PDB entry 7N5C | X-ray diffraction, 1.87 A resolution | chains C and D of the 5 polymer chains in the assembly

[Chain C]
Name: peptide from Polymerase acidic protein
UniProt: O89752 (PA_I97A1); residues 1-10 here correspond to UniProt positions 224-233 (UniProt number = residue number + 223)
Amino-acid sequence (10 residues; each row starts with the number of its first residue):
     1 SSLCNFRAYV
Differences from the reference sequence: engineered mutation Cys4 (Glu227 in O89752)

[Chain D]
Name: Fusion protein of T cell receptor alpha variable 21-DV12 with T-cell receptor, sp3.4 alpha chain
Source organism: Mus musculus
Notes: engineered mutation(s): S110C
UniProt: chimeric construct of A0A075B6C4, K7N5N2: residues 1-106 from A0A075B6C4 (A0A075B6C4_MOUSE) positions 18-107 (offset varies); residues 128-220 from K7N5N2 positions 115-207 (UniProt number = residue number - 13)
Amino-acid sequence (204 residues; numbered 1 to 220; 16 numbers in that range are skipped by the numbering (no residue carries them; nothing is unmodelled there); the number before each row is that of its first residue):
     1 DAKTTQ
     8 PDSMESTEGETVHLPCSHATISG
    36 NEYIYWYRQVPLQGPEYVTHGLQ
    64 QNTTN
    74 SMAFLAIASDRKSSTLILPHVSLRDAAVYHCILSGGCNYKLTFGKGTLLT
   124 VTPNIQNPDPAVYQLRDSKSSDKSVCLFTDFDSQTNVSQSKDSDVYITDK
   174 CVLDMRSMDFKSNSAVAWSNKSDFACANAFNNSIIPEDTFFPSPESS
Unresolved in the structure: 1, 143-147, 217-220
Differences from the reference sequence: linker (107-127)
Cystine bridges: Cys23-Cys104, Cys149-Cys199

[Interface between chain C and chain D]
Inter-chain disulfides: Cys4(C)-Cys110(D)
Pairs across the interface - 14 pairs, chain C then chain D:
  Cys4(C) with Asn36(D); Cys110(D), disulfide
  Asn5(C) with Cys110(D)
  Phe6(C) with Tyr38(D); Gly109(D)
  Arg7(C) with Tyr40(D), hydrogen bond; Ser107(D), hydrogen bond; Gly108(D), hydrogen bond (side chain-backbone); Gly109(D), hydrogen bond (backbone-backbone); Cys110(D); Asn111(D), hydrogen bond (side chain-backbone); Tyr112(D), hydrogen bond (backbone-side chain)
  Ala8(C) with Tyr112(D)
  Tyr9(C) with Tyr112(D)

[In short]
6 residues of chain C and 9 residues of chain D are in contact, with 1 disulfide bond and 6 hydrogen bonds.
Among the polar pairs are Arg7(C)-Tyr40(D), Arg7(C)-Ser107(D) and Arg7(C)-Gly108(D).
Here chain C is peptide from Polymerase acidic protein and chain D is Fusion protein of T cell receptor alpha
variable 21-DV12 with T-cell receptor, sp3.4 alpha chain (Mus musculus). Entry 7N5C (6218 TCR in complex with
H2Db PA with an engineered TCR-pMHC disulfide bond) was determined by X-ray diffraction together with 7N4K,
7N5P and 7N5Q from the same study.
